Entry 7L0G (X-ray diffraction, 2.54 A resolution); this record covers chains A and C.

[Chain A]
Name: GTPase HRas
From: Homo sapiens
Notes: EC 3.6.5.2
UniProtKB: P01112 (RASH_HUMAN); residue numbers follow UniProt; this construct covers 1-166
Sequence (167 residues; numbered 0 to 166; the number before each row is that of its first residue; numbering starts at 0):
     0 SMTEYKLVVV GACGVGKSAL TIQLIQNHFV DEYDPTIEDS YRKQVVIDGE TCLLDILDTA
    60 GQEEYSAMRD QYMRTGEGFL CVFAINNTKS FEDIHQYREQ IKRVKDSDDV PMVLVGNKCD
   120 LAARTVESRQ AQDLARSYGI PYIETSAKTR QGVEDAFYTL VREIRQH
Unresolved in the structure: 0
Sequence notes: expression tag (0); engineered mutation Cys12 (Gly in P01112)
Ion coordination: Mg2+: Ser17, Thr35 (together with GTP-gamma-S)
Residues lining bound ligands: GTP-gamma-S (GSP; 5'-guanosine-diphosphate-monothiophosphate): Ala11, Cys12, Gly13, Val14, Gly15, Lys16, Ser17, Ala18, Phe28, Val29, Asp30, Glu31, Tyr32, Pro34, Thr35, Asp57, Thr58, Ala59, Gly60, Asn116, Lys117, Asp119, Leu120, Ser145, Ala146, Lys147
Swiss-Prot annotation at these positions:
  - region: His166 (Hypervariable region)
  - motif: Tyr32 to Tyr40 (Effector region)
  - binding site (GTP): Gly13 to Ala18, Val29 to Thr35, Ala59, Gly60, Asn116 to Asp119, Ser145 to Lys147
  - modified residue: Met1 (N-acetylmethionine), Thr2 (N-acetylthreonine), Cys118 (S-nitrosocysteine)
  - glycosylation: Thr35 (Microbial infection: O-linked (Glc) threonine)
  - natural variant: Cys12 (G12C: In CSTLO; this construct carries the variant), Gly13 (G13C: In CSTLO; G13D: In CSTLO; G13R: In SFM), Gln22 (Q22K: In CMEMS), Glu37 (E37EE: In CSTLO), Thr58 (T58I: In CSTLO), Gln61 (Q61K: In NMTC2; Q61L: In melanoma), Glu63 (E63K: In CMEMS), Ser89 (S89C: Found in a patient with severe fetal hydrops and pleural effusion; uncertain significance), Lys117 (K117R: In CSTLO), Ala146 (A146T: In CSTLO; A146V: In CSTLO)
  - mutagenesis: Ser17 (S17N: Dominant negative. Prevents PLCE1 EGF-induced recruitment to plasma membrane. No effect on subcellular location of isoform 2), Asn26 (N26G: Loss of interaction with PLCE1; when associated with V-12), Val29 (V29A: No effect on interaction with PLCE1; when associated with V-12), Tyr32 (Y32F: Loss of interaction and recruitment to plasma membrane of PLCE1; when associated with V-12), Pro34 (P34G: No effect on interaction with PLCE1; when associated with V-12), Thr35 (T35S: Loss of interaction with PLCE1; when associated with V-12), Glu37 (E37G: No effect on interaction with PLCE1; when associated with V-12), Asp38 (D38N: No effect on interaction with PLCE1; when associated with V-12), Ser39 (S39C: No effect on interaction with PLCE1; when associated with V-12), Ala59 (A59T: Loss of GTPase activity and creation of an autophosphorylation site), Gln61 (Q61I: Moderately increased transformation of cultured cell lines; Q61R: Promotes interaction with SHOC2 and PP1C; Q61V: Strongly increased transformation of cultured cell lines), Ala83 (A83T: GTP-binding activity reduced by factor of 30), 4 further mutagenesis entries in UniProt

[Chain C]
Name: Monobody 12VC1
Notes: antibody fragment or engineered binder
Sequence (97 residues; each row starts with the number of its first residue; numbers below 1 keep their minus sign (Gly-1 is residue -1)):
    -1 GSVSSVPTKL EVVAATPTSL LISWDAPAVT VFFYVITYGE TGHGVGAFQA FKVPGSKSTA
    59 TISGLKPGVD YTITVYARGY SKQGPYKPSP ISINYRT
Unresolved in the structure: -1 to 2
Residues lining bound ligands: GTP-gamma-S (GSP; 5'-guanosine-diphosphate-monothiophosphate): Val33, Val43, Gly44, Phe46
From the paper describing this entry:
  - binding site for GTP-gamma-S: Val43

[How chain A and chain C interact]
Pairs across the interface (31; chain A residue first):
  Cys12(A) with Ala48(C); Lys50(C)
  Phe28(A) with Val43(C), hydrophobic
  Asp30(A) with Val43(C)
  Tyr32(A) with Val33(C); Thr35(C); Phe46(C), hydrophobic; Tyr74(C)
  Asp33(A) with Arg76(C), salt bridge; Lys85(C), salt bridge
  Pro34(A) with Val33(C), hydrophobic; Tyr74(C); Arg76(C), hydrogen bond (backbone-side chain)
  Thr35(A) with Phe31(C)
  Ile36(A) with Gly77(C); Tyr78(C), hydrophobic
  Ala59(A) with Lys50(C)
  Gly60(A) with Lys50(C), hydrogen bond (backbone-side chain)
  Gln61(A) with Phe49(C); Lys50(C), hydrogen bond (side chain-backbone)
  Glu63(A) with Pro52(C)
  Tyr64(A) with Phe30(C), hydrophobic
  Met67(A) with Phe30(C), hydrophobic
  Asn85(A) with Gly44(C); Phe46(C), hydrogen bond (side chain-backbone); Gln47(C)
  Asn86(A) with Gln47(C), hydrogen bond
  Lys117(A) with Gly44(C), hydrogen bond (side chain-backbone); Phe46(C)
  Leu120(A) with Gly44(C)
  Lys147(A) with Val43(C)
Interface residues without a listed pair, chain A (22 interface residues in all): Gly13, Glu62, Thr87
Interface residues without a listed pair, chain C (20 interface residues in all): Ala45, Val51, Pro83
From the paper, about this interface:
  - pairs named by the authors: Cys12(A)-Val33(C), Asp33(A)-Arg76(C) (salt bridge), Ala48(C)-Cys12(A), Lys50(C)-Cys12(A), Lys85(C)-Asp33(A) (salt bridge)
  - interface residues, chain A: Cys12(A)
  - interface residues, chain C: Phe31(C)

[In short]
Chain A and chain C form an interface of 22 and 20 residues respectively, with 6 hydrogen bonds and 2 salt
bridges. Polar pairs include Asp33(A)-Arg76(C), Asp33(A)-Lys85(C) and Pro34(A)-Arg76(C). The paper describes
contacts between Cys12(A) and Val33(C), Ala48(C) and Cys12(A) and Lys50(C) and Cys12(A); salt bridges between
Asp33(A) and Arg76(C) and Lys85(C) and Asp33(A). The paper reports a binding site for GTP-gamma-S at Val43(C);
interface residues Cys12(A) and Phe31(C).
Chain A is GTPase HRas (Homo sapiens) and chain C is Monobody 12VC1; the structure, Monobody 12VC1 Bound to
HRAS(G12C), was determined by X-ray diffraction (same publication as 7L0F).
